Entry 6J5A (electron microscopy, 4.35 A resolution (low resolution: residue-level contacts below are approximate; hydrogen-bond / salt-bridge calls are withheld)); this record covers chains k and a of the 18 polymer chains in the assembly.

# Chain k
Molecule: subunit k analog
Organism: Sus scrofa
Chain sequence (29 residues; row label = number of the first residue in the row; X marks 29 residues of unknown identity (built as UNK)):
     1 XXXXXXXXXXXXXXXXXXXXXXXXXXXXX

# Chain a
Molecule: ATP synthase subunit a
Organism: Sus scrofa
UniProtKB: Q35915 (ATP6_PIG); numbering as in UniProt (aligned over 1-226)
Chain sequence (226 residues; each row starts with the number of its first residue):
     1 MNENLFASFIAPTMMGLPIVTLIIMFPSLLFPTPKRLINNRTISIQQWLI
    51 QLTSKQMMAIHNQKGQTWSLMLMSLIMFIGSTNILGLLPHSFTPTTQLSM
   101 NLGMAIPLWSATVFTGFRYKTKTSLAHFLPQGTPALLIPMLVIIETISLF
   151 IQPVALAVRLTANITAGHLLIHLIGGATLALLNINTMTAFITFTILILLT
   201 ILEFAVALIQAYVFTLLVSLYLHDNT
Not modelled in the structure: 1, 225-226

# Interface between chain k and chain a
Interface residues of chain a (facing chain k), 12 residues: Lys122, Thr123, Ala126, Phe128, Leu129, Gln131, Gly132, Thr133, Pro134, Ala135, Ile138, Val142

# Summary
Chain k and chain a make no direct contact in this assembly.
Chain k is subunit k analog and chain a is ATP synthase subunit a, both from Sus scrofa; the structure,
Cryo-EM structure of the mammalian DP-state ATP synthase FO section, was determined by electron microscopy
together with 6J54 from the same study.
